8XOA - chain A; structure by electron microscopy, 3.03 A resolution.

Chain A:
Name: Synaptic vesicular amine transporter, transporterA
Source organism: Homo sapiens
Reference sequence: Q05940 (VMAT2_HUMAN); residues 18-474 carry their UniProt numbers (457 of 573 residues fall inside the UniProt entry; the rest is not from it)
Chain sequence (573 residues; row label = number of the first residue in the row):
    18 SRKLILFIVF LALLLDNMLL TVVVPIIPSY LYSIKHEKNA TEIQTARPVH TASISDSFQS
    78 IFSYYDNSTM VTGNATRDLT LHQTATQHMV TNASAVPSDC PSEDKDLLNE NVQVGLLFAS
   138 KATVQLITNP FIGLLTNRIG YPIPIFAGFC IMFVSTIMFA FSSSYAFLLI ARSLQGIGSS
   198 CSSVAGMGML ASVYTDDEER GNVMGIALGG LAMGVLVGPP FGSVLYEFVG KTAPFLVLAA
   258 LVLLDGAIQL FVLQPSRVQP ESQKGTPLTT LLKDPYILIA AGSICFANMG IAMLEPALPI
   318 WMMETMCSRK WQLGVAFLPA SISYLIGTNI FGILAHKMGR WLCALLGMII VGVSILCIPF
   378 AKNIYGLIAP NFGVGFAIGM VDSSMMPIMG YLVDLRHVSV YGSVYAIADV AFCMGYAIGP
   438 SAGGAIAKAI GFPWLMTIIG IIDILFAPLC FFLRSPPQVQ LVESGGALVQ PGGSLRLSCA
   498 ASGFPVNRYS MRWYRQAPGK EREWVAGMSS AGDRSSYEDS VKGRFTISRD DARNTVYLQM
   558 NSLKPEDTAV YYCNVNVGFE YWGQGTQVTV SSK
Unresolved in the structure: 50-130, 475-590
Small-molecule neighbours: 1-methyl-4-phenylpyridin-1-ium (WRF): Leu228, Asn305, Phe334, Ala337, Ser338, Tyr341, Asp399, Phe429, Tyr433

Overview:
Chain A binds 1-methyl-4-phenylpyridin-1-ium.
Chain A is Synaptic vesicular amine transporter, transporterA (Homo sapiens); the structure, VMAT2 complex
with MPP+, was determined by electron microscopy, deposited together with 8JSX, 8JT5, 8JTB, 8XO9 and 8XOB.
